PDB entry 5JH3 | X-ray diffraction, 1.75 A resolution | chain A

== Chain A ==
Protein: Cathepsin K
From: Homo sapiens
Notes: EC 3.4.22.38
UniProt: P43235 (CATK_HUMAN); residues -7 to 215 here correspond to UniProt positions 107-329 (UniProt number = residue number + 114)
Amino-acid sequence (223 residues; row label = number of the first residue in the row; numbers below 1 keep their minus sign (Tyr-7 is residue -7)):
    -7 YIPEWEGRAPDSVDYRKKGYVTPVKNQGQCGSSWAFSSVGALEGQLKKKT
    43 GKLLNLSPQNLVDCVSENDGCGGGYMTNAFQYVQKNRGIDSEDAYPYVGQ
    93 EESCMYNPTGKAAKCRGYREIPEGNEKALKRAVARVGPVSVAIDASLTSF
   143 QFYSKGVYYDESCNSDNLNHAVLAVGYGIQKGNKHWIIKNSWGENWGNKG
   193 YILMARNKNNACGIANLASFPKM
Unresolved in the structure: -7 to 1
Cystine bridges: Cys22-Cys63, Cys56-Cys96, Cys155-Cys204
Construct notes: engineered mutation Ser25 (Cys139 in P43235)

== Summary ==
Chain A is Cathepsin K (Homo sapiens); the structure, Human cathepsin K mutant C25S, was determined by X-ray
diffraction, deposited together with 5JA7.
